Entry 6EVV (X-ray diffraction, 2.50 A resolution); this record covers chains L and H of the 3 polymer chains in the assembly.

# Chain L
Molecule: Prothrombin
Organism: Homo sapiens
Notes: EC 3.4.21.5
UniProt: P00734 (THRB_HUMAN); residues 1-14 here correspond to UniProt positions 336-349 (UniProt number = residue number + 335)
Sequence (36 residues; numbered 1 to 17 plus 19 insertion-coded residues; the number before each row is that of its first residue; a row labelled like 14A-14K holds insertion residues (14A, then the next letters in order)):
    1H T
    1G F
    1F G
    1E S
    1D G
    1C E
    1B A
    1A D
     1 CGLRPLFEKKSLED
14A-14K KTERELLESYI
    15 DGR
Disordered / not traced: 15-17
Sequence notes: expression tag (15-17)

# Chain H
Molecule: Prothrombin
Organism: Homo sapiens
Notes: EC 3.4.21.5
UniProt: P00734 (THRB_HUMAN); the construct lacks a stretch of the UniProt sequence and is renumbered around it, so the offset changes along the chain: 16-36 = UniProt 364-384; 37-60 = UniProt 386-409; 61-77 = UniProt 419-435; 78-97 = UniProt 437-456; 6 more segments
Sequence (259 residues; row label = number of the first residue in the row; note: 1 number in that range is skipped by the numbering (no residue carries it; nothing is unmodelled there); a row labelled like 60A-60I holds insertion residues (60A, then the next letters in order)):
    16 IVEGSDAEIGMSPWQVMLFRK
   36A S
    37 PQELLCGASLISDRWVLTAAHCLL
60A-60I YPPWDKNFT
    61 ENDLLVRIGKHSRTRYE
   77A R
    78 NIEKISMLEKIYIHPRYNWR
   97A E
    98 NLDRDIALMKLKKPVAFSDYIHPVCLPDRETA
129A-129C ASL
   130 LQAGYKGRVTGWGNLKETWT
149A-149E ANVGK
   150 GQPSVLQVVNLPIVERPVCKDSTRIRITDNMFCAG
  184A Y
   185 KP
186A-186D DEGK
   187 RGDACEGDSGGPFVMKSP
204A-204B FN
   205 NRWYQMGIVSWGE
   219 GC
  221A D
   221 RDGKYGFYTHVFRLKKWIQKVIDQFGE
Disulfides: Cys42-Cys58, Cys168-Cys182, Cys191-Cys220
Glycans and other covalent adducts: compound 0G6 linked to His57, Ser195; N-acetylglucosamine (NAG) linked to Asn60G
Ion coordination: Na+: Arg221, Lys224
Small-molecule neighbours: 0G6 (D-phenylalanyl-N-[(2S,3S)-6-{[amino(iminio)methyl]amino}-1-chloro-2-hydroxyhexan-3-yl]-L-prolinamide): Tyr60A, Trp60D, Glu97A, Asn98, Leu99, Ile174, Asp189, Ala190, Cys191, Glu192, Gly193, Asp194, Val213, Ser214, Trp215, Gly216, Glu217, Gly219, Cys220, Gly226
Curated features (UniProtKB/Swiss-Prot):
  - region: Ala183 to Val200 (High affinity receptor-binding region which is also known as the TP508 peptide)
  - active site (Charge relay system): His57, Asp102, Ser195
  - glycosylation: Asn60G (N-linked (GlcNAc...) (complex) asparagine)
What the authors report for this chain:
  - post-translational modification sites: Asn60G
  - binding site for Nu172, DNA: Arg75, Tyr76

# How chain L and chain H interact
Pairs across the interface (76):
  Cys1(L) - Pro120(H)
  Cys1(L) - Val121(H)
  Cys1(L) - Cys122(H)  disulfide
  Cys1(L) - Arg206(H)  hydrogen bond (backbone-side chain)
  Asp1A(L) - His119(H)  salt bridge
  Asp1A(L) - Arg206(H)
  Ala1B(L) - Arg206(H)  hydrogen bond (backbone-side chain)
  Gly1D(L) - Phe114(H)
  Ser1E(L) - Ser48(H)
  Ser1E(L) - Asp49(H)  hydrogen bond (backbone-backbone)
  Ser1E(L) - Phe114(H)
  Gly1F(L) - Asp49(H)
  Gly1F(L) - Arg50(H)
  Phe1G(L) - Ile47(H)
  Phe1G(L) - Ser48(H)  hydrogen bond (backbone-side chain)
  Phe1G(L) - Asp49(H)
  Phe1G(L) - Arg50(H)
  Phe1G(L) - Trp51(H)
  Phe1G(L) - Ile242(H)  hydrogen bond (backbone-backbone)
  Thr1H(L) - Arg50(H)
  Thr1H(L) - Trp51(H)  hydrogen bond (backbone-side chain)
  Thr1H(L) - Ile242(H)  hydrogen bond (backbone-backbone)
  Thr1H(L) - Phe245(H)  hydrogen bond (backbone-backbone)
  Thr1H(L) - Gly246(H)
  Thr1H(L) - Glu247(H)  hydrogen bond (backbone-backbone)
  Gly2(L) - Pro120(H)  hydrogen bond (backbone-backbone)
  Gly2(L) - Cys122(H)  hydrogen bond (backbone-side chain)
  Gly2(L) - Arg206(H)
  Gly2(L) - Trp207(H)  hydrogen bond (backbone-backbone)
  Leu3(L) - His119(H)  hydrogen bond (backbone-side chain)
  Leu3(L) - Asn205(H)
  Leu3(L) - Arg206(H)
  Arg4(L) - Met26(H)  hydrogen bond (side chain-backbone)
  Arg4(L) - Pro28(H)
  Arg4(L) - Trp29(H)
  Arg4(L) - Arg137(H)
  Arg4(L) - Trp207(H)
  Pro5(L) - Ser115(H)
  Pro5(L) - Asp116(H)
  Pro5(L) - His119(H)
  Leu6(L) - Ile24(H)
  Leu6(L) - Asp116(H)
  Leu6(L) - Tyr117(H)  hydrophobic
  Phe7(L) - Glu23(H)
  Phe7(L) - Ile24(H)
  Phe7(L) - Gly25(H)
  Phe7(L) - Met26(H)  hydrophobic
  Glu8(L) - Lys202(H)  salt bridge
  Glu8(L) - Asn205(H)
  Glu8(L) - Trp207(H)  hydrogen bond
  Asp14(L) - Glu23(H)
  Asp14(L) - Met26(H)
  Asp14(L) - Arg137(H)  salt bridge
  Asp14(L) - Trp207(H)
  Lys14A(L) - Glu23(H)  hydrogen bond (backbone-side chain)
  Thr14B(L) - Arg137(H)  hydrogen bond
  Thr14B(L) - Asn159(H)  hydrogen bond
  Glu14C(L) - Arg137(H)
  Glu14C(L) - Lys202(H)  salt bridge
  Glu14E(L) - Lys135(H)  salt bridge
  Glu14E(L) - Asn159(H)  hydrogen bond
  Glu14E(L) - Tyr184A(H)  hydrogen bond
  Leu14F(L) - Lys135(H)
  Leu14F(L) - Gly136(H)
  Leu14F(L) - Arg137(H)
  Leu14F(L) - Asn159(H)
  Leu14F(L) - Trp207(H)  hydrophobic
  Leu14G(L) - Pro204(H)  hydrophobic
  Ser14I(L) - Gly133(H)
  Ser14I(L) - Tyr134(H)
  Ser14I(L) - Lys135(H)  hydrogen bond (side chain-backbone)
  Tyr14J(L) - Leu129C(H)  hydrophobic
  Tyr14J(L) - Tyr134(H)  hydrophobic
  Tyr14J(L) - Met201(H)
  Tyr14J(L) - Lys202(H)  hydrogen bond (side chain-backbone)
  Tyr14J(L) - Pro204(H)  hydrophobic
Interface residues without a listed pair, chain L (25 interface residues in all): Glu1C
Interface residues without a listed pair, chain H (39 interface residues in all): Lys186D, Asp243
Inter-chain disulfides: Cys1(L)-Cys122(H)

# Overview
The interface between chain L and chain H involves 25 residues on one side and 39 on the other; the contacts
include 1 disulfide bond, 22 hydrogen bonds and 5 salt bridges. Among the polar pairs are Asp1A(L)-His119(H),
Glu8(L)-Lys202(H) and Glu14E(L)-Lys135(H). The paper reports a binding site for Nu172, DNA at Arg75(H) and
Tyr76(H); a modification site at Asn60G(H).
Here chain L is Prothrombin and chain H is Prothrombin, both from Homo sapiens. Entry 6EVV (X-ray structure of
the complex between human alpha thrombin and NU172, a duplex/quadruplex 26-mer DNA aptamer ...) was determined
by X-ray diffraction (same publication as 6GN7).
